Entry 5Z00 (X-ray diffraction, 2.59 A resolution); this record covers chains A and C of the 10 polymer chains in the assembly.

== Chain A ==
Molecule: 15-nt DNA strand
Sequence (15 nucleotides; each row starts with the number of its first residue):
   288 AATTCTGCAT GGATT

== Chain C ==
Name: B3 domain-containing transcription repressor VAL1
Organism: Arabidopsis thaliana
Notes: fragment: B3 domain, DNA binding domain
UniProtKB: Q8W4L5 (VAL1_ARATH); residue numbers follow UniProt; this construct covers 273-400
Chain sequence (128 residues; each row starts with the number of its first residue):
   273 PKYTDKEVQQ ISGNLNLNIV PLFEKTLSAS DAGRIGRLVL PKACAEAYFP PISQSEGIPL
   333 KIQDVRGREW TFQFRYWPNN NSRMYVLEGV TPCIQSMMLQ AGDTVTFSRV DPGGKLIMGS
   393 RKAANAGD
Unresolved in the structure: 273-286, 398-400
UniProt features mapped onto this chain:
  - DNA-binding region: Phe295 to Ala396 (TF-B3)

== Interface between chain A and chain C ==
Residue-residue contacts - 14 pairs, chain A then chain C:
  DT291(A) - Arg306(C)  salt bridge to the phosphate
  DC292(A) - Arg306(C)  salt bridge to the phosphate
  DT293(A) - Ile307(C)  base contact
  DT293(A) - Arg309(C)  base contact
  DG294(A) - Arg309(C)  hydrogen bond to the base
  DG294(A) - Arg347(C)  salt bridge to the phosphate
  DC295(A) - Ser327(C)  phosphate contact
  DC295(A) - Trp349(C)  base contact
  DC295(A) - Pro350(C)  phosphate contact
  DA296(A) - Pro350(C)  phosphate contact
  DA296(A) - Asn351(C)  base contact
  DA296(A) - Met356(C)  base contact
  DT297(A) - Asn351(C)  hydrogen bond to the base
  DT297(A) - Asn352(C)  base contact
Interface residues without a listed pair, chain A (8 interface residues in all): DG298
Interface residues without a listed pair, chain C (11 interface residues in all): Glu360

== In short ==
The interface between chain A and chain C involves 8 residues on one side and 11 on the other; the contacts
include 2 hydrogen bonds and 3 salt bridges. Polar contacts include DG294(A)-Arg309(C), DT297(A)-Asn351(C) and
DT291(A)-Arg306(C).
Here chain A is a 15-nt DNA strand and chain C is B3 domain-containing transcription repressor VAL1
(Arabidopsis thaliana). Entry 5Z00 (AtVAL1 B3 domain in complex with 15bp-DNA) was determined by X-ray
diffraction, deposited together with 5YZY and 5YZZ.
